PDB entry 7YMM | electron microscopy, 3.60 A resolution | chains 1D and 1E of the 80 polymer chains in the assembly

# Chain 1D
Protein: Photosystem II D2 protein 1
From: Acaryochloris marina MBIC11017
Notes: EC 1.10.3.9
UniProtKB: B0C1V6 (PSBD1_ACAM1); residues 1-351 here = UniProt positions 1-351
Amino-acid sequence (351 residues; numbered 1 to 351; the number before each row is that of its first residue):
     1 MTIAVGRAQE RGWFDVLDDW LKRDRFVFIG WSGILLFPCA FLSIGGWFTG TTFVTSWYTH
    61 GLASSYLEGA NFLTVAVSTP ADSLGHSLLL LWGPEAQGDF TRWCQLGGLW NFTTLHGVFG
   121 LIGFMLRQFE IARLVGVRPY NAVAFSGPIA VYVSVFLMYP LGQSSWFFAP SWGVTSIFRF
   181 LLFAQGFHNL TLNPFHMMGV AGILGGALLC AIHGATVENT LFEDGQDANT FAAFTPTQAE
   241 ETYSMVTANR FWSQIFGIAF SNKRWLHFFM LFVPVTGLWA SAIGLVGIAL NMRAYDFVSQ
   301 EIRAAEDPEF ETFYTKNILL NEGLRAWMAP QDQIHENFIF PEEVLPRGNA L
Unresolved in the structure: 1-10, 225-240, 350-351
Bound ions: Fe2+: His-213, His-267 (together with bicarbonate ion) (shared with 2 residues of chain 1A)
Ligand contacts:
  - 8CT ((6'R,11cis,11'cis,13cis,15cis)-4',5'-didehydro-5',6'-dihydro-beta,beta-carotene): Phe-41, Leu-42, Gly-45, Gly-46, Phe-48, Thr-49, Phe-100, Trp-103, Leu-109, Phe-112
  - bicarbonate ion (BCT): His-213, Glu-241, Tyr-243, Lys-263, His-267
  - chlorophyll d (CL7), molecule 1: Ile-34, Leu-35, Pro-38, Cys-39, Leu-42, Leu-88, Leu-89, Leu-90, Leu-91, Trp-92, Trp-103, Gly-108, Asn-111, Phe-112, Leu-115, His-116, Phe-119
  - chlorophyll d (CL7), molecule 2: Leu-35, Leu-88, Phe-119, Ile-122, Met-125, Leu-126, Phe-129, Ile-149
  - chlorophyll d (CL7), molecule 3: Leu-121, Pro-148, Val-151, Tyr-152, Val-155, Phe-180, Leu-181, Ala-184, Gln-185, Leu-190, Thr-191, His-196, Gly-199, Val-200, Ile-203, Leu-204, Leu-278, Ser-281, Ala-282, Leu-285
  - chlorophyll d (CL7), molecule 4: Tyr-152, Phe-156, Trp-172, Val-174, Ile-177, Phe-178, Phe-180, Leu-181
  - chlorophyll d (CL7), molecule 5: Met-197, Val-200, Ala-201, Leu-204, Gly-205, Leu-208
  - pheophytin a (PHO), molecule 1: Leu-36, Ala-40, Ser-43, Ile-44, Trp-47, Thr-113, Gly-117, Gly-120, Leu-121, Phe-124, Gln-128, Asn-141, Ala-144, Phe-145, Pro-148, Tyr-152, Trp-172, Gly-173, Val-174, Ile-203, Pro-274, Val-275, Leu-278
  - pheophytin a (PHO), molecule 2: Leu-204, Ala-207, Leu-208, Ala-211, Ile-212, Trp-252, Phe-256
  - plastoquinone 9 (PL9; 2,3-dimethyl-5-(3,7,11,15,19,23,27,31,35-nonamethyl-2,6,10,14,18,22,26,30,34-hexatriacontanonaenyl-2,5-cyclohexadiene-1,4-dione-2,3-dimethyl-5-solanesyl-1,4-benzoquinone): Met-197, Met-198, Ala-201, Gly-202, Gly-205, Leu-208, Leu-209, Ile-212, His-213, Thr-216, Tyr-243, Met-245, Ala-248, Asn-249, Trp-252, Phe-256, Ile-258, Ala-259, Phe-260, Leu-266, Phe-269, Phe-272, Val-273, Thr-276

# Chain 1E
Protein: Cytochrome b559 subunit alpha
From: Acaryochloris marina MBIC11017
UniProtKB: B0C6T2 (PSBE_ACAM1); residues 1-83 here = UniProt positions 1-83
Amino-acid sequence (83 residues; row label = number of the first residue in the row):
     1 MSGRTGERPF GDIVTSIRYW IIHTITVPML FLAGWLFVST GLAYDVFGTP RPNEYFDQAR
    61 QGLPLVTDRY EGKQQIDEFT KGL
Unresolved in the structure: 1-15, 81-83
Ligand contacts: heme (HEM): Arg-18, Tyr-19, Ile-22, His-23, Thr-26, Val-27, Leu-30
Swiss-Prot annotation at these positions:
  - binding site (heme): His-23

# Chain 1D / chain 1E interface
Pairs across the interface - 39 pairs, chain 1D then chain 1E:
  Thr-49(1D) with Phe-47(1E)
  Phe-53(1D) with Phe-37(1E), hydrophobic; Phe-47(1E), hydrophobic; Thr-49(1E), hydrogen bond (backbone-side chain)
  Val-54(1D) with Phe-47(1E), hydrophobic
  Thr-55(1D) with Thr-49(1E); Pro-50(1E)
  Trp-57(1D) with Tyr-55(1E); Phe-56(1E), hydrophobic; Leu-63(1E), hydrophobic; Pro-64(1E)
  Tyr-58(1D) with Pro-64(1E); Leu-65(1E); Val-66(1E)
  Glu-68(1D) with Thr-49(1E); Pro-50(1E); Tyr-55(1E), hydrogen bond
  Ser-83(1D) with Val-66(1E); Thr-67(1E); Asp-68(1E); Arg-69(1E)
  Leu-84(1D) with Arg-69(1E), hydrogen bond (backbone-side chain)
  Ser-87(1D) with Arg-69(1E)
  Pro-94(1D) with Tyr-70(1E)
  Glu-95(1D) with Arg-69(1E), salt bridge; Lys-73(1E)
  Ala-96(1D) with Lys-73(1E)
  Gln-97(1D) with Lys-73(1E)
  Asp-99(1D) with Lys-73(1E)
  Phe-100(1D) with Val-46(1E); Phe-47(1E), hydrophobic
  Thr-101(1D) with Asp-45(1E), hydrogen bond (side chain-backbone); Val-46(1E), hydrogen bond (side chain-backbone); Gly-48(1E)
  Arg-102(1D) with Lys-73(1E); Asp-77(1E), salt bridge
  Gln-105(1D) with Gly-48(1E), hydrogen bond (side chain-backbone); Ile-76(1E)
  Ile-334(1D) with Leu-65(1E), hydrophobic
Also at the interface, not in a pair above, chain 1D (26 interface residues in all): Thr-59, His-60, Gly-61, Leu-67, Cys-104, Leu-106
Also at the interface, not in a pair above, chain 1E (24 interface residues in all): Val-38, Ala-43, Tyr-44, Phe-79

# Summary
Chain 1D and chain 1E form an interface of 26 and 24 residues respectively; the contacts include 6 hydrogen
bonds and 2 salt bridges. Among the polar pairs are Glu-95(1D)/Arg-69(1E), Arg-102(1D)/Asp-77(1E) and
Phe-53(1D)/Thr-49(1E).
Here chain 1D is Photosystem II D2 protein 1 and chain 1E is Cytochrome b559 subunit alpha, both from
Acaryochloris marina MBIC11017. Entry 7YMM (PSII-Pcb Tetramer of Acaryochloris Marina) was determined by
electron microscopy (same publication as 7YMI).
